5XAG - chains A and E of the 6 polymer chains in the assembly; structure by X-ray diffraction, 2.56 A resolution.

Chain A:
Protein: Tubulin alpha-1B chain
Organism: Bos taurus
Reference sequence: P81947 (TBA1B_BOVIN); residue numbers follow UniProt; this construct covers 1-451
Chain sequence (451 residues; row label = number of the first residue in the row):
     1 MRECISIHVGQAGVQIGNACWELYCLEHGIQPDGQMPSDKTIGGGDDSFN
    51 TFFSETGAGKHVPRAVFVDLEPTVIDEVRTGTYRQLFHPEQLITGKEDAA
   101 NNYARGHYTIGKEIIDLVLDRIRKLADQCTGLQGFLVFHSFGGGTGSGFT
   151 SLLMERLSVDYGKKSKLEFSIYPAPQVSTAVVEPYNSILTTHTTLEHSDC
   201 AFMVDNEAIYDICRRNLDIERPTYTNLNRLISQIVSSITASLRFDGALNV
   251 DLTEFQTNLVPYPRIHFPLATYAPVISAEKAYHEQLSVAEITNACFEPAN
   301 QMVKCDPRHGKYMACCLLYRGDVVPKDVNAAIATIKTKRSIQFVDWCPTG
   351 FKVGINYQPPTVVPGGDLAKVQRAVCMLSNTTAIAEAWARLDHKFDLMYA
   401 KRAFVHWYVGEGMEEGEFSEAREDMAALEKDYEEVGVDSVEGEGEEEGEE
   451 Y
Not modelled in the structure: 440-451
Bound ions: Ca2+: Asp39, Thr41, Gly44, Glu55; Mg2+: Glu71 (together with GTP)
Small-molecule neighbours:
  - 93X ((3R,4R)-3-(hydroxymethyl)-4-(4-methoxy-3-oxidanyl-phenyl)-1-(3,4,5-trimethoxyphenyl)azetidin-2-one): Asn101, Thr179, Ala180, Val181
  - GTP (guanosine-5'-triphosphate): Gly10, Gln11, Ala12, Gln15, Ile16, Asp69, Glu71, Asp98, Ala99, Ala100, Asn101, Ser140, Gly142, Gly143, Gly144, Thr145, Gly146, Ile171, Pro173, Val177, Ser178, Thr179, Glu183, Asn206, Ile209, Tyr224, Leu227, Asn228, Ile231

Chain E:
Protein: Stathmin-4
Organism: Rattus norvegicus
Reference sequence: P63043 (STMN4_RAT); residues -43 to 145 here correspond to UniProt positions 1-189 (UniProt number = residue number + 44)
Chain sequence (189 residues; numbered -43 to 145; the number before each row is that of its first residue; numbers below 1 keep their minus sign (Met-43 is residue -43)):
   -43 MTLAAYKEKMKELPLVSLFCSCFLSDPLNKSSYKYEADTVDLNWCVISDM
     7 EVIELNKCTSGQSFEVILKPPSFDGVPEFNASLPRRRDPSLEEIQKKLEA
    57 AEERRKYQEAELLKHLAEKREHEREVIQKAIEENNNFIKMAKEKLAQKME
   107 SNKENREAHLAAMLERLQEKDKHAEEVRKNKELKEEASR
Not modelled in the structure: -43 to 5, 29-43, 141-145

How chain A and chain E interact:
Residue-residue contacts (53; chain A residue first):
  Tyr108(A) with Leu54(E), hydrophobic; Ala57(E), hydrophobic
  Thr109(A) with Arg61(E), hydrogen bond
  Leu152(A) with Leu54(E), hydrophobic
  Glu155(A) with Ile50(E)
  Arg156(A) with Leu47(E)
  Ser158(A) with Asp44(E)
  Val159(A) with Pro45(E)
  Glu196(A) with Asp44(E); Pro45(E)
  Asp245(A) with Cys14(E); Thr15(E); Ser16(E)
  Ala247(A) with Asn12(E); Ser19(E)
  Leu248(A) with Ser19(E)
  Pro325(A) with Gln18(E); Phe20(E), hydrophobic
  Asn329(A) with Met6(E); Phe20(E); Val22(E)
  Ala333(A) with Met6(E), hydrophobic
  Lys336(A) with Leu24(E)
  Asp345(A) with Pro27(E); Ser28(E), hydrogen bond (backbone-backbone)
  Trp346(A) with Pro27(E)
  Cys347(A) with Pro27(E)
  Pro348(A) with Lys25(E)
  Thr349(A) with Ile23(E); Leu24(E), hydrogen bond (backbone-backbone); Lys25(E), hydrogen bond (backbone-backbone)
  Gly350(A) with Val22(E)
  Phe351(A) with Glu21(E); Val22(E), hydrogen bond (backbone-backbone)
  Lys352(A) with Phe20(E); Glu21(E)
  Val353(A) with Ser19(E); Phe20(E), hydrogen bond (backbone-backbone)
  Gly354(A) with Gln18(E)
  Ile355(A) with Gly17(E); Gln18(E), hydrogen bond (backbone-backbone)
  Asn356(A) with Ser16(E)
  Tyr357(A) with Ser16(E), hydrogen bond (backbone-backbone); Gly17(E); Gln18(E), hydrogen bond
  Val409(A) with Gln64(E), hydrogen bond (backbone-side chain)
  Gly410(A) with Arg61(E); Gln64(E)
  Glu411(A) with Arg61(E), hydrogen bond (backbone-side chain)
  Gly412(A) with Ala57(E); Arg60(E), hydrogen bond (backbone-side chain); Arg61(E)
  Glu414(A) with Arg60(E), salt bridge
Interface residues without a listed pair, chain A (38 interface residues in all): His107, Lys112, His197, Val328, Ile332
Interface residues without a listed pair, chain E (31 interface residues in all): Val8, Pro26, Ser46, Lys53, Glu55, Glu58

Overview:
The interface between chain A and chain E involves 38 residues on one side and 31 on the other; the contacts
include 12 hydrogen bonds and 1 salt bridge. Among the polar pairs are Glu414(A)-Arg60(E), Thr109(A)-Arg61(E)
and Tyr357(A)-Gln18(E). Chain A binds GTP and compound 93X.
Here chain A is Tubulin alpha-1B chain (Bos taurus) and chain E is Stathmin-4 (Rattus norvegicus). Entry 5XAG
(Crystal structure of tubulin-stathmin-TTL-Compound Z2 complex) was determined by X-ray diffraction, deposited
together with 5XAF.
